Entry 3RB0 (X-ray diffraction, 3.23 A resolution); this record covers chains A and D of the 3 polymer chains in the assembly.

# Chain A
Name: DNA polymerase IV
From: Sulfolobus solfataricus
Notes: EC 2.7.7.7
Reference sequence: Q97W02 (DPO42_SULSO); residue numbers follow UniProt; this construct covers 2-341
Chain sequence (341 residues; numbered 1 to 341; the number before each row is that of its first residue):
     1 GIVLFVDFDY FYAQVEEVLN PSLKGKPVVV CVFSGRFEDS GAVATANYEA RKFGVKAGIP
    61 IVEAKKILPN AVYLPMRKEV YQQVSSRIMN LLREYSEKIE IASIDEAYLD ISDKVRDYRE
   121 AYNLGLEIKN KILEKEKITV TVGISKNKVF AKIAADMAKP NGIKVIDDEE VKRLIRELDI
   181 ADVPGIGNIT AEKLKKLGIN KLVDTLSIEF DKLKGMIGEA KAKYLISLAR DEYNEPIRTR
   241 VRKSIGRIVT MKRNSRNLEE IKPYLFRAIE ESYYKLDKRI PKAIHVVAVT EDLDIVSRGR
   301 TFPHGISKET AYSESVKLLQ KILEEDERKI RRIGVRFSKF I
Sequence notes: expression tag (1)
Swiss-Prot annotation at these positions:
  - active site: Glu-106
  - binding site (Mg(2+)): Asp-7, Asp-105
  - site: Tyr-12 (Substrate discrimination)
  - mutagenesis: Asp-105 to Glu-106 (Loss of function)
Bound ions: Ca2+ site 1: Asp-7, Asp-105, Glu-106 (together with 2'-deoxyguanosine-5'-triphosphate); Ca2+ site 2: Asp-7, Phe-8, Asp-105 (together with 2'-deoxyguanosine-5'-triphosphate); Ca2+ site 3: Ala-181, Ile-186 (shared with DG813(D), DDG_814(D) of chain D)
Ligand contacts: 2'-deoxyguanosine-5'-triphosphate (DGT): Asp-7, Phe-8, Asp-9, Tyr-10, Phe-11, Tyr-12, Val-32, Ala-44, Thr-45, Tyr-48, Arg-51, Ala-57, Met-76, Ile-104, Asp-105, Lys-159

# Chain D
Molecule: 13-nt DNA strand
Sequence (13 nucleotides; each row starts with the number of its first residue):
   802 GTTGGATGGT AGX
Modified residues: DDG (2',3'-dideoxy-guanosine-5'-monophosphate) at position 814
Bound ions: Ca2+: DG813, DDG_814 (shared with Ala-181(A), Ile-186(A) of chain A)

# How chain A and chain D interact
Contacting residue pairs (25):
  Lys-152(A) with DG813(D), hydrogen bond to the phosphate; DDG_814(D), salt bridge to the phosphate
  Ala-181(A) with DDG_814(D), base contact
  Pro-184(A) with DG813(D), phosphate contact
  Gly-185(A) with DA812(D), sugar contact; DG813(D), hydrogen bond to the phosphate
  Ile-186(A) with DG813(D), phosphate contact
  Gly-187(A) with DA812(D), hydrogen bond to the phosphate; DG813(D), phosphate contact
  Asn-188(A) with DA812(D), hydrogen bond to the phosphate
  Ile-189(A) with DT811(D), phosphate contact; DA812(D), hydrogen bond to the phosphate
  Thr-190(A) with DA812(D), hydrogen bond to the phosphate
  His-285(A) with DT808(D), base contact
  Val-296(A) with DG809(D), phosphate contact
  Ser-297(A) with DT808(D), sugar contact; DG809(D), hydrogen bond to the phosphate
  Arg-298(A) with DT808(D), salt bridge to the phosphate; DG809(D), salt bridge to the phosphate
  Gly-299(A) with DT808(D), hydrogen bond to the phosphate
  Arg-300(A) with DA807(D), phosphate contact
  Thr-301(A) with DG806(D), sugar contact; DA807(D), hydrogen bond to the phosphate
  Lys-321(A) with DT808(D), salt bridge to the phosphate
  Lys-339(A) with DG806(D), salt bridge to the phosphate
Also at the interface, not in a pair above, chain A (21 interface residues in all): Asp-182, Val-183, Ile-295

# Overview
The interface between chain A and chain D involves 21 residues on one side and 8 on the other, with 9 hydrogen
bonds and 5 salt bridges. Polar pairs include Lys-152(A)/DG813(D), Gly-185(A)/DG813(D) and
Gly-187(A)/DA812(D). Ligands of chain A: 2'-deoxyguanosine-5'-triphosphate.
Chain A is DNA polymerase IV (Sulfolobus solfataricus) and chain D is a 13-nt DNA strand; the structure, Dpo4
extension ternary complex with 3'-terminal primer G base opposite the 1-methylguanine (M1G) lesion, was
determined by X-ray diffraction (same publication as 3RAQ, 3RAX, 3RB3, 3RB4 and 3RB6).
